Entry 6YF2 (X-ray diffraction, 1.03 A resolution); this record covers chain A.

Chain A:
Name: Peptidyl-prolyl cis-trans isomerase FKBP1A
Organism: Homo sapiens
Notes: EC 5.2.1.8
UniProt: P62942 (FKB1A_HUMAN); residues 1-107 here correspond to UniProt positions 2-108 (UniProt number = residue number + 1)
Amino-acid sequence (109 residues; numbered -1 to 107; the number before each row is that of its first residue; numbers below 1 keep their minus sign (Gly-1 is residue -1)):
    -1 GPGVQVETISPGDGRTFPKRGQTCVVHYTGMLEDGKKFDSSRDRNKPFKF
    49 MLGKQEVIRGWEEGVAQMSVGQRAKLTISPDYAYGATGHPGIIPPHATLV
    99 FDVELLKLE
Not modelled in the structure: -1
Differences from the reference sequence: expression tag (-1 to 0)
Bound ions: Cd2+ near Glu54 (its only coordinating residue here); Na+ near Glu54 (its only coordinating residue here)
Residues lining bound ligands: OP5 ((1R,9S,12S,13R,14S,17R,18E,21S,23S,24R,25S,27R)-23,25-dimethoxy-12-[(E)-1-[(1R,3R,4R)-3-methoxy-4-oxidanyl-cyclohexyl]prop-1-en-2-yl]-13,19,21,27-tetramethyl-1,14-bis(oxidanyl)-17-(2-oxidanylidenepropyl)-11,28-dioxa-4-azatricyclo[22.3.1.04,9]octacos-18-ene-2,3,10,16-tetrone): Tyr26, Phe36, Asp37, Arg42, Phe46, Glu54, Val55, Ile56, Trp59, Ala81, Tyr82, His87, Ile91, Phe99
UniProt features mapped onto this chain:
  - modified residue: Lys52 (N6-acetyllysine)

Overview:
Chain A binds compound OP5.
Chain A is Peptidyl-prolyl cis-trans isomerase FKBP1A (Homo sapiens); the structure, FKBP12 in complex with
the BMP potentiator compound 6 at 1.03A resolution, was determined by X-ray diffraction, deposited together
with 6YF0, 6YF1 and 6YF3.
